5VVF - chains H and L; structure by X-ray diffraction, 2.00 A resolution.

# Chain H
Protein: 354BG1 Heavy Chain
From: Homo sapiens
Chain sequence (251 residues; row label = number of the first residue in the row; a row labelled like 52A-52C holds insertion residues (52A, then the next letters in order)):
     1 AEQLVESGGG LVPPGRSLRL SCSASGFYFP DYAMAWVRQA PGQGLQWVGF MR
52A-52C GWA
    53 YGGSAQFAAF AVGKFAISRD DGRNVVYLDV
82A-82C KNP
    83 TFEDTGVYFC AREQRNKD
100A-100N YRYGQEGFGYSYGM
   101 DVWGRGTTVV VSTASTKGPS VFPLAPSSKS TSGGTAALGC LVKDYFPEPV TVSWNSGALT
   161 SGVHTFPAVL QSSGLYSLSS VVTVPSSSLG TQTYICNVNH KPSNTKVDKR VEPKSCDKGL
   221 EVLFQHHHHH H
Not modelled in the structure: 127-134, 190-191, 214-231
Disulfides: Cys22-Cys92, Cys140-Cys196

# Chain L
Protein: 354BG1 Light Chain
From: Homo sapiens
Chain sequence (214 residues; row label = number of the first residue in the row):
     1 DIHMTQSPVS LSASVGDRVT ITCRASHFIA NYVNWYQQKP GKAPTLLIFE SSTLQRGVPS
    61 RFSAYGDGTE FTLSINTLQP EDFASYICQQ SHSPPVTFGA GTRVDQKRTV AAPSVFIFPP
   121 SDEQLKSGTA SVVCLLNNFY PREAKVQWKV DNALQSGNSQ ESVTEQDSKD STYSLSSTLT
   181 LSKADYEKHK VYACEVTHQG LSSPVTKSFN RGEC
Not modelled in the structure: 214
Disulfides: Cys23-Cys88, Cys134-Cys194

# Interface between chain H and chain L
Residue-residue contacts (69):
  Gln39(H) - Gln38(L)  hydrogen bond
  Leu45(H) - Pro44(L)  hydrophobic
  Leu45(H) - Ile87(L)  hydrophobic
  Leu45(H) - Phe98(L)
  Trp47(H) - Pro95(L)  hydrophobic
  Trp47(H) - Val96(L)
  Gln58(H) - Pro94(L)
  Ala60(H) - Pro95(L)  hydrophobic
  Phe91(H) - Ala43(L)  hydrophobic
  Gln96(H) - Leu46(L)
  Gln96(H) - Gln55(L)  hydrogen bond
  Phe100H(H) - Ser91(L)
  Phe100H(H) - His92(L)
  Phe100H(H) - Pro94(L)
  Tyr100J(H) - Ser91(L)
  Ser100K(H) - Tyr32(L)
  Ser100K(H) - Asn34(L)
  Ser100K(H) - Phe49(L)
  Ser100K(H) - Glu50(L)
  Ser100K(H) - Ser91(L)
  Tyr100L(H) - Leu46(L)
  Tyr100L(H) - Phe49(L)
  Tyr100L(H) - Glu50(L)
  Gly100M(H) - Asn34(L)
  Gly100M(H) - Tyr36(L)
  Gly100M(H) - Leu46(L)
  Gly100M(H) - Phe49(L)
  Met100N(H) - Tyr36(L)  hydrogen bond (backbone-side chain)
  Met100N(H) - Leu46(L)
  Met100N(H) - Gln89(L)
  Asp101(H) - Leu46(L)
  Asp101(H) - Gln55(L)
  Trp103(H) - Tyr36(L)
  Trp103(H) - Ala43(L)  hydrophobic
  Trp103(H) - Pro44(L)
  Gly104(H) - Ala43(L)
  Phe122(H) - Ser121(L)
  Phe122(H) - Glu123(L)
  Phe122(H) - Gln124(L)
  Pro123(H) - Ser121(L)
  Pro123(H) - Glu123(L)
  Leu124(H) - Phe118(L)  hydrophobic
  Ala125(H) - Phe118(L)
  Thr135(H) - Phe116(L)
  Ala137(H) - Phe116(L)  hydrophobic
  Ala137(H) - Phe118(L)
  Leu138(H) - Phe118(L)  hydrophobic
  Leu141(H) - Ser131(L)
  Lys143(H) - Gln124(L)
  Lys143(H) - Ser131(L)
  His164(H) - Asn137(L)
  His164(H) - Asn138(L)  hydrogen bond
  His164(H) - Ser174(L)
  Phe166(H) - Leu135(L)  hydrophobic
  Phe166(H) - Ser162(L)
  Phe166(H) - Thr164(L)
  Phe166(H) - Ser174(L)
  Phe166(H) - Leu175(L)
  Phe166(H) - Ser176(L)
  Pro167(H) - Ser162(L)  hydrogen bond (backbone-side chain)
  Pro167(H) - Val163(L)
  Val169(H) - Gln160(L)
  Val169(H) - Glu161(L)
  Val169(H) - Ser162(L)
  Leu170(H) - Gln160(L)  hydrogen bond (backbone-side chain)
  Gln171(H) - Gln160(L)
  Val181(H) - Leu135(L)  hydrophobic
  Thr183(H) - Phe116(L)
  Thr183(H) - Asn137(L)
Other interface residues (no listed pair), chain H (38 interface residues in all): Val37, Gln46, Phe59, Ala136, Ser179
Other interface residues (no listed pair), chain L (39 interface residues in all): Lys42, Ser93, Pro119, Val133

# Summary
The interface between chain H and chain L involves 38 residues on one side and 39 on the other, with 6
hydrogen bonds. Polar pairs include Gln39(H)-Gln38(L), Gln96(H)-Gln55(L) and Met100N(H)-Tyr36(L).
Chain H is 354BG1 Heavy Chain and chain L is 354BG1 Light Chain, both from Homo sapiens; the structure,
Crystal Structure of 354BG1 Fab, was determined by X-ray diffraction together with 5VIY and 5VJ6 from the same
study.
